Entry 1RB8 (X-ray diffraction, 3.50 A resolution); this record covers chains F and G of the 4 polymer chains in the assembly.

Chain F:
Protein: Capsid protein
Organism: Enterobacteria phage alpha3
Reference sequence: P08767 (VGF_BPAL3); residue numbers follow UniProt; this construct covers 1-431
Amino-acid sequence (431 residues; each row starts with the number of its first residue):
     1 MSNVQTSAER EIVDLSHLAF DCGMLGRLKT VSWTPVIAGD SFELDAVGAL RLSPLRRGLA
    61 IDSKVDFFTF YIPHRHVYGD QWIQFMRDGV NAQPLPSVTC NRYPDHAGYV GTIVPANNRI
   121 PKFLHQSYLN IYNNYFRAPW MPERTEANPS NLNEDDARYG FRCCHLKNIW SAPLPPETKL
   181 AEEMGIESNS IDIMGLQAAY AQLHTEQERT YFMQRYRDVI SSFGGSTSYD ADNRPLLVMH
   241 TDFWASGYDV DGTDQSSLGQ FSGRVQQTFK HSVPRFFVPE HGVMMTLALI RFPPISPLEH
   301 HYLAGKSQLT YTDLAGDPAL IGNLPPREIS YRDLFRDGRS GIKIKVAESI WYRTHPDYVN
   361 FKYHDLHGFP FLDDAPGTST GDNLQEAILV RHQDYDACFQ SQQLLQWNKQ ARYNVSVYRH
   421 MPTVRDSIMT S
Disordered / not traced: 1-9
Small-molecule neighbours: 2'-deoxycytidine-5'-monophosphate (DC): Val-47, Arg-412, Asn-414

Chain G:
Protein: Major spike protein
Organism: Enterobacteria phage alpha3
Reference sequence: P31281 (VGG_BPAL3); numbering as in UniProt (aligned over 1-187)
Amino-acid sequence (187 residues; numbered 1 to 187; the number before each row is that of its first residue):
     1 MYQNFVTKHD TAIQTSRFSV TGNVIPAAPT GNIPVINGGS ITAERAVVNL YANMNVSTSS
    61 DGSFIVAMKV DTSPTDPNCV ISAGVNLSFA GTSYPIVGIV RFESASEQPT SIAGSEVEHY
   121 PIEMSVGSGG VCSARDCATV DIHPRTSGNN VFVGVICSSA KWTSGRVIGT IATTQVIHEY
   181 QVLQPLK

How chain F and chain G interact:
Contacting residue pairs - 6 pairs, chain F then chain G:
  Tyr-159(F) / Thr-75(G)
  Ser-401(F) / Asp-76(G)
  Gln-402(F) / Thr-75(G)  hydrogen bond
  Gln-402(F) / Asp-76(G)  hydrogen bond (backbone-side chain)
  Gln-403(F) / Asp-76(G)
  Leu-405(F) / Thr-75(G)
Interface residues without a listed pair, chain G (4 interface residues in all): Pro-77, Ile-177

Summary:
Chain F and chain G form an interface of 5 and 4 residues respectively, with 2 hydrogen bonds. Polar pairs
include Gln-402(F)/Thr-75(G) and Gln-402(F)/Asp-76(G). Chain F binds 2'-deoxycytidine-5'-monophosphate.
Here chain F is Capsid protein and chain G is Major spike protein, both from Enterobacteria phage alpha3.
Entry 1RB8 (The phiX174 DNA binding protein J in two different capsid environments) was determined by X-ray
diffraction.
